8CDN - chains A and D of the 3 polymer chains in the assembly; structure by X-ray diffraction, 2.55 A resolution.

[Chain A]
Molecule: T-box transcription factor T
Organism: Homo sapiens
UniProtKB: O15178 (TBXT_HUMAN); numbering as in UniProt (aligned over 41-224)
Sequence (192 residues; each row starts with the number of its first residue):
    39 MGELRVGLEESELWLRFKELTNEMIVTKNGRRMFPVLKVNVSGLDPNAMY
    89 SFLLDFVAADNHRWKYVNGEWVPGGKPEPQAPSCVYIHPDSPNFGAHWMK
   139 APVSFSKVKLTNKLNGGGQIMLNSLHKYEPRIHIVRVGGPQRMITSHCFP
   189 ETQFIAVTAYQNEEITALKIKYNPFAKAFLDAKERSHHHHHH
Unresolved in the structure: 39-40, 222-230
Sequence notes: initiating methionine (39); expression tag (40, 225-230)
UniProt features mapped onto this chain:
  - DNA-binding region: Leu51 to Asp219 (T-box)
  - natural variant: Gly156 (G156C: In NTD; uncertain significance), His171 (H171R: In SAVA)

[Chain D]
Molecule: 12-nt DNA strand
Sequence (12 nucleotides; numbered 5 to 16; the number before each row is that of its first residue):
     5 AGGCTCACACCT

[How chain A and chain D interact]
Residue-residue contacts - 14 pairs, chain A then chain D:
  Lys66(A) - DC10(D)  salt bridge to the phosphate
  Lys103(A) - DG6(D)  salt bridge to the phosphate
  Lys103(A) - DG7(D)  phosphate contact
  Asn150(A) - DT9(D)  hydrogen bond to the phosphate
  Lys151(A) - DT9(D)  salt bridge to the phosphate
  Ser162(A) - DC8(D)  hydrogen bond to the phosphate
  Leu163(A) - DG7(D)  phosphate contact
  Leu163(A) - DC8(D)  phosphate contact
  Thr196(A) - DC8(D)  hydrogen bond to the phosphate
  Thr196(A) - DT9(D)  base contact
  Pro212(A) - DT16(D)  sugar contact
  Phe213(A) - DT16(D)  sugar contact
  Ala216(A) - DC14(D)  phosphate contact
  Ala216(A) - DC15(D)  phosphate contact
Also at the interface, not in a pair above, chain A (13 interface residues in all): Gln199, Lys215, Phe217
Also at the interface, not in a pair above, chain D (9 interface residues in all): DA13

[Summary]
Chain A and chain D form an interface of 13 and 9 residues respectively; the contacts include 3 hydrogen bonds
and 3 salt bridges. Polar pairs include Asn150(A)-DT9(D), Ser162(A)-DC8(D) and Thr196(A)-DC8(D). Curated
annotation (UniProt) lists a DNA-binding region on chain A.
Chain A is T-box transcription factor T (Homo sapiens) and chain D is a 12-nt DNA strand; the structure,
Crystal structure of human Brachyury in complex with a single T box binding element DNA, was determined by
X-ray diffraction (same publication as 6F58 and 6F59).
